1TFC - chains A and B of the 4 polymer chains in the assembly; structure by X-ray diffraction, 2.40 A resolution.

Chain A (and B):
Name: Estrogen-related receptor gamma
From: Homo sapiens
Notes: fragment: ligand-binding domain; chain B of this document is another copy of the same molecule, construct and numbering; everything in this record applies to it too
Reference sequence: P62508 (ERR3_HUMAN); numbering as in UniProt (aligned over 229-458)
Sequence (251 residues; row label = number of the first residue in the row):
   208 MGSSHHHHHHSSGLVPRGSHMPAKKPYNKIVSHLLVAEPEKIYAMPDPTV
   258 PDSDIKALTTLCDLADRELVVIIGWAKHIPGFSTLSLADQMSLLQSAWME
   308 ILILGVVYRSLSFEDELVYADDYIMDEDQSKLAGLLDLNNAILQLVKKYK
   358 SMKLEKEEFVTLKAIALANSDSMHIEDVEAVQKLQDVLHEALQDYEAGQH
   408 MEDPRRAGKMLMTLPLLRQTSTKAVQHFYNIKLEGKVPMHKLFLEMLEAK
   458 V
Not modelled in the structure: 208-232 (chain B: 208-232, 458)
Construct notes: expression tag (208-228)

Chain A / chain B interface:
Pairs across the interface - 39 pairs, chain A then chain B:
  Gln351(A) - Asp378(B)
  Gln351(A) - Ser379(B)
  Gln351(A) - Met380(B)
  Lys355(A) - Asp378(B)  salt bridge
  Asn376(A) - Met419(B)  hydrogen bond (side chain-backbone)
  Asn376(A) - Pro422(B)
  Asp378(A) - Gln351(B)  hydrogen bond (backbone-side chain)
  Asp378(A) - Leu423(B)  hydrogen bond (side chain-backbone)
  Met380(A) - Gln351(B)
  Gln389(A) - Lys355(B)  hydrogen bond
  Gln392(A) - Lys355(B)
  Asp393(A) - Lys416(B)
  His396(A) - Arg412(B)
  His396(A) - Gly415(B)
  His396(A) - Lys416(B)
  His396(A) - Met419(B)
  Glu397(A) - Arg412(B)  salt bridge
  Gln400(A) - Pro411(B)  hydrogen bond (side chain-backbone)
  Gln400(A) - Arg412(B)  hydrogen bond
  Arg412(A) - His396(B)
  Arg412(A) - Glu397(B)  salt bridge
  Gly415(A) - His396(B)
  Gly415(A) - Leu418(B)
  Lys416(A) - Asp393(B)
  Lys416(A) - His396(B)
  Leu418(A) - Gly415(B)
  Leu418(A) - Met419(B)  hydrophobic
  Met419(A) - Asn376(B)  hydrogen bond (backbone-side chain)
  Met419(A) - Leu418(B)  hydrophobic
  Leu421(A) - Pro422(B)  hydrophobic
  Pro422(A) - Leu421(B)  hydrophobic
  Pro422(A) - Pro422(B)
  Pro422(A) - Arg425(B)  hydrogen bond (backbone-side chain)
  Leu423(A) - Asp378(B)
  Leu423(A) - Arg425(B)
  Arg425(A) - Pro422(B)
  Arg425(A) - Leu423(B)
  Arg425(A) - Gln426(B)  hydrogen bond
  Gln426(A) - Arg425(B)  hydrogen bond
Other interface residues (no listed pair), chain A (24 interface residues in all): Ile372, Ser379, Val385
Other interface residues (no listed pair), chain B (24 interface residues in all): Lys354, Ile372, Gln392, Gln400

Overview:
The chain A/chain B interface involves 24 residues from each chain, with 10 hydrogen bonds and 3 salt bridges.
Polar contacts include Lys355(A)-Asp378(B), Glu397(A)-Arg412(B) and Asn376(A)-Met419(B).
Chain A and chain B are both Estrogen-related receptor gamma (Homo sapiens); the structure, Crystal structure
of the ligand-binding domain of the estrogen-related receptor gamma in complex with a steroid ..., was
determined by X-ray diffraction together with 1S9P, 1S9Q and 1VJB from the same study.
